6TG2 - chain A; structure by X-ray diffraction, 2.21 A resolution.

Chain A:
Molecule: MotA
Organism: Rhizobium radiobacter
UniProtKB: Q44384 (Q44384_RHIRD); residue numbers follow UniProt; this construct covers 31-354
Sequence (351 residues; row label = number of the first residue in the row):
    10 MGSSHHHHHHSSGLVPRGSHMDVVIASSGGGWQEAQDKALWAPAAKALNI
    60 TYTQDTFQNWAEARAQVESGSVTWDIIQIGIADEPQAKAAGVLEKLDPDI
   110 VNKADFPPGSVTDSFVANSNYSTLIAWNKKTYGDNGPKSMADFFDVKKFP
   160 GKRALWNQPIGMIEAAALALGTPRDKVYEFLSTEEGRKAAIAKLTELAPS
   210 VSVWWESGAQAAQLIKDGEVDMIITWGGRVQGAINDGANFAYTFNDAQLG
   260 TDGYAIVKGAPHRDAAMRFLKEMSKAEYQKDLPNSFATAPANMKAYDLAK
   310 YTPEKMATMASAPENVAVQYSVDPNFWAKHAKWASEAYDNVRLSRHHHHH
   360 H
Unresolved in the structure: 10-28, 355-360
Differences from the reference sequence: initiating methionine (10); expression tag (11-30, 355-360)
Bound ions: Ca2+ near Q67 (its only coordinating residue here)
Ligand contacts: N72 ((2R)-2-[[(3R,4R,5S)-3,4,5,6-tetrakis(oxidanyl)-2-oxidanylidene-hexyl]amino]pentanedioic acid): S37, W41, F66, Q67, W69, Q87, I88, G89, D92, S128, N129, Y130, W165, Q167, W235, R238, D261, F295, T297

Summary:
Bound to chain A: compound N72.
Chain A is MotA (Rhizobium radiobacter); the structure, Structure of the PBP/SBP MotA in complex with
mannopinic acid from A.tumefacien R10, was determined by X-ray diffraction, deposited together with 6TFQ,
6TFS, 6TFX and 6TG3.
